PDB entry 5C4X | X-ray diffraction, 4.00 A resolution | chains A and U of the 15 polymer chains in the assembly

# Chain A
Protein: DNA-directed RNA polymerase II subunit RPB1
Source organism: Saccharomyces cerevisiae (strain ATCC 204508 / S288c)
Notes: EC 2.7.7.6
Reference sequence: P04050 (RPB1_YEAST); numbering as in UniProt (aligned over 1-1733)
Amino-acid sequence (1733 residues; numbered 1 to 1733; the number before each row is that of its first residue):
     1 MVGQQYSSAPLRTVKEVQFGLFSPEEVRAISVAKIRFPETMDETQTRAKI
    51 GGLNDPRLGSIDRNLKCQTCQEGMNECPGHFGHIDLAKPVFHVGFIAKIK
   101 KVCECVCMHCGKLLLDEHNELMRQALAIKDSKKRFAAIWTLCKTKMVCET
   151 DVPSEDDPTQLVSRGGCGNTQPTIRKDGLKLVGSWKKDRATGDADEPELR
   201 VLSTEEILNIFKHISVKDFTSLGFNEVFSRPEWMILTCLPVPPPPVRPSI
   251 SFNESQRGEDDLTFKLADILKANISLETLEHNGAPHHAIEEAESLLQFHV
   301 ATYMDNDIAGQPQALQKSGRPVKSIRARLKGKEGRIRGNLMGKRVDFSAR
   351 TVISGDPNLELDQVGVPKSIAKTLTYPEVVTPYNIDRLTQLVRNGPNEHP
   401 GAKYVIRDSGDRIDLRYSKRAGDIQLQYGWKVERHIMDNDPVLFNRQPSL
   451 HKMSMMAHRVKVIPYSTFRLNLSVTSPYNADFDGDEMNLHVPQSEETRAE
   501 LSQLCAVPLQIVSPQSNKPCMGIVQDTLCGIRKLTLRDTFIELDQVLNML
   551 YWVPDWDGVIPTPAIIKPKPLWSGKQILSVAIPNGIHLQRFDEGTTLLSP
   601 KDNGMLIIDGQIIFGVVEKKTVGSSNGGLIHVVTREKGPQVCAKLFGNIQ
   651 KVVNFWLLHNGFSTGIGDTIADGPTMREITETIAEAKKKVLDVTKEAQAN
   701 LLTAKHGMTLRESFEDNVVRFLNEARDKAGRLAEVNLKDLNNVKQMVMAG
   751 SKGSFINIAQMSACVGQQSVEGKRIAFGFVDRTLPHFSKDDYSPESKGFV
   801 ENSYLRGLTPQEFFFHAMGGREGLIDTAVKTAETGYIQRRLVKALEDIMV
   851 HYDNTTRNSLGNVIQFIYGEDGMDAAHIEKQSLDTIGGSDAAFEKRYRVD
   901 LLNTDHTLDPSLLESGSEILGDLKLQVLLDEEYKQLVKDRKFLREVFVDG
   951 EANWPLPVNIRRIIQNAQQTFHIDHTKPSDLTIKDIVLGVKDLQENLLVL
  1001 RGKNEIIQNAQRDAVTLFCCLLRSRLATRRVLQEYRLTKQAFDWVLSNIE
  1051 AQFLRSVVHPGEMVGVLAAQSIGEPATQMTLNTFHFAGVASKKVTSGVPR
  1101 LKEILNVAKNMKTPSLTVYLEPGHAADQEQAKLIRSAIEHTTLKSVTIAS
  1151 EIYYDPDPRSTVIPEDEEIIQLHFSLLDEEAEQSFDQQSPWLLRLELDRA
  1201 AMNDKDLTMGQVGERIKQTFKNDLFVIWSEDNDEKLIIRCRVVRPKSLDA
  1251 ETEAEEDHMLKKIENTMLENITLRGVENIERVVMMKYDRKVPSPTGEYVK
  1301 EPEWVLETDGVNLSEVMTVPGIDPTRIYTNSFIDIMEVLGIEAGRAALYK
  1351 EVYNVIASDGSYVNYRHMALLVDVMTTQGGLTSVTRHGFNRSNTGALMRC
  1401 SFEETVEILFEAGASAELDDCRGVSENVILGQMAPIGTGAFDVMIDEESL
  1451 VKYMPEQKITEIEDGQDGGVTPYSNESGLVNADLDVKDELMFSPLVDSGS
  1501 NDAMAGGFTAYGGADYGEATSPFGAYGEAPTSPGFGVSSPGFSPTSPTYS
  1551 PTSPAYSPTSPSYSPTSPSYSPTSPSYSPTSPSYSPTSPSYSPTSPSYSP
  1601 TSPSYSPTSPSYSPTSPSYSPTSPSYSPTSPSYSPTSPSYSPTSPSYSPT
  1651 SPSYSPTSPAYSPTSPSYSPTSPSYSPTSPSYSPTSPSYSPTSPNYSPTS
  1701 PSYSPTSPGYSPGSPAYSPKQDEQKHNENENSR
Disordered / not traced: 1, 1176-1184, 1246-1253, 1455-1733
Bound ions: Zn2+ site 1: Cys67, His80; Zn2+ site 2: Cys110, Cys148, Cys167; Mg2+ near Asp1420 (its only coordinating residue here)
Swiss-Prot annotation at these positions:
  - region: Pro248 to Asp260 (Lid loop), Asn306 to Lys323 (Rudder loop), Pro810 to Glu822 (Bridging helix)
  - binding site (Zn(2+)): Cys67, Cys70, Cys77, His80, Cys107, Cys110, Cys148, Cys167
  - binding site (Mg(2+)): Asp481, Asp483, Asp485
  - modified residue: Thr1471 (Phosphothreonine)
  - cross-link (Glycyl lysine isopeptide (Lys-Gly)): Lys695 (interchain with G-Cter in ubiquitin), Lys1246 (interchain with G-Cter in ubiquitin), Lys1350 (interchain with G-Cter in ubiquitin)
  - natural variant: Ser1653 to Pro1659 (deletion: In strain: A364A)
  - mutagenesis: Lys1246 (K1246R: Impairs ubiquitination during transcription stress)
Reported in the primary citation:
  - conformationally variable residues (loop rearrangement): Gln1078 to Gly1097

# Chain U
Molecule: Template strand DNA
Sequence (53 nucleotides; each row starts with the number of its first residue; numbering starts at 0):
     0 CCTACCGATAAGCAGACGATCCTCTCGAACCACGGACTCCTTATATACAA
    50 GCG
Disordered / not traced: 40-52

# Interface between chain A and chain U
Contacting residue pairs (24):
  Lys176(A) - DA13(U)  sugar contact
  Ile308(A) - DA15(U)  phosphate contact
  Ser318(A) - DA28(U)  sugar contact
  Arg326(A) - DA15(U)  sugar contact
  Lys330(A) - DA15(U)  hydrogen bond to the phosphate
  Lys330(A) - DC16(U)  salt bridge to the phosphate
  Lys332(A) - DA18(U)  phosphate contact
  Lys332(A) - DT19(U)  salt bridge to the phosphate
  Arg337(A) - DG17(U)  salt bridge to the phosphate
  Arg344(A) - DC21(U)  salt bridge to the phosphate
  Arg350(A) - DC20(U)  sugar contact
  Arg350(A) - DC21(U)  sugar contact
  Gln447(A) - DT19(U)  base contact
  Gln447(A) - DC20(U)  sugar contact
  Pro448(A) - DT19(U)  base contact
  Thr831(A) - DA18(U)  sugar contact
  Ala832(A) - DA18(U)  sugar contact
  Gly835(A) - DA18(U)  sugar contact
  Tyr836(A) - DG17(U)  phosphate contact
  Arg1386(A) - DA15(U)  base contact
  Glu1403(A) - DC16(U)  phosphate contact
  Glu1403(A) - DG17(U)  phosphate contact
  Glu1404(A) - DC16(U)  phosphate contact
  Glu1407(A) - DA15(U)  phosphate contact
Interface residues without a listed pair, chain A (23 interface residues in all): Asp305, Gly310, Glu333, Arg839
Interface residues without a listed pair, chain U (10 interface residues in all): DG14

# Summary
23 residues of chain A and 10 residues of chain U are in contact; the contacts include 1 hydrogen bond and 4
salt bridges. Among the polar pairs are Lys330(A)-DA15(U), Lys330(A)-DC16(U) and Lys332(A)-DT19(U). From
UniProt: 8 Zn2+-binding residues, 3 Mg2+-binding residues and one mutagenesis site on chain A. From the paper:
conformational variability at Gln1078(A).
Here chain A is DNA-directed RNA polymerase II subunit RPB1 (Saccharomyces cerevisiae (strain ATCC 204508 /
S288c)) and chain U is Template strand DNA. Entry 5C4X (Crystal structure of a transcribing RNA Polymerase II
complex reveals a complete transcription bubble) was determined by X-ray diffraction, deposited together with
5C3E, 5C44, 5C4A and 5C4J.
